5L19 - chain A; structure by X-ray diffraction, 2.00 A resolution.

[Chain A]
Name: Tumor necrosis factor ligand superfamily member 6
Source organism: Homo sapiens
UniProt: P48023 (TNFL6_HUMAN); residue numbers follow UniProt; this construct covers 130-281
Sequence (153 residues; each row starts with the number of its first residue):
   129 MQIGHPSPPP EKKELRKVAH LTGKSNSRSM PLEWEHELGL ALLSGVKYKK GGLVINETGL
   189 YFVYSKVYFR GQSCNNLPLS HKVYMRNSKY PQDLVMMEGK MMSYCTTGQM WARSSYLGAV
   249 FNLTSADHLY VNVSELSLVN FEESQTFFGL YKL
Disordered / not traced: 129-131
Sequence notes: initiating methionine (129); conflict His-164 (Asp in P48023), Glu-165 (Thr in P48023), Leu-166 (Tyr in P48023), Leu-168 (Ile in P48023), Ala-169 (Val in P48023)
Cystine bridges: Cys-202/Cys-233
Metal / ion sites: Zn2+: His-133, Glu-165, His-256
Swiss-Prot annotation at these positions:
  - glycosylation (N-linked (GlcNAc...) asparagine): Asn-184, Asn-250, Asn-260
  - natural variant: Cys-202 (C202S: In ALPS1B)
  - mutagenesis: Pro-206 (P206D/F/R: Lowers binding to TNFRSF6 and reduces cytotoxicity more than 100-fold), Tyr-218 (Y218F/R: Lowers binding to TNFRSF6 and abolishes cytotoxicity), Phe-275 (F275L: Abolishes binding to TNRFSF6 and cytotoxicity)

[Summary]
The Zn2+ site is built by His-133, Glu-165 and His-256. UniProt lists 3 mutagenesis sites.
Chain A is Tumor necrosis factor ligand superfamily member 6 (Homo sapiens); the structure, Crystal Structure
of a human FasL mutant, was determined by X-ray diffraction, deposited together with 5L36 and 4MSV.
